PDB entry 6DE7 | X-ray diffraction, 4.12 A resolution (low resolution: residue-level contacts below are approximate; hydrogen-bond / salt-bridge calls are withheld) | chains H and L of the 6 polymer chains in the assembly

# Chain H
Molecule: PGT122 Heavy chain
Source organism: Homo sapiens
Sequence (235 residues; numbered 1 to 214 plus 21 insertion-coded residues; the number before each row is that of its first residue; a row labelled like 82A-82C holds insertion residues (82A, then the next letters in order)):
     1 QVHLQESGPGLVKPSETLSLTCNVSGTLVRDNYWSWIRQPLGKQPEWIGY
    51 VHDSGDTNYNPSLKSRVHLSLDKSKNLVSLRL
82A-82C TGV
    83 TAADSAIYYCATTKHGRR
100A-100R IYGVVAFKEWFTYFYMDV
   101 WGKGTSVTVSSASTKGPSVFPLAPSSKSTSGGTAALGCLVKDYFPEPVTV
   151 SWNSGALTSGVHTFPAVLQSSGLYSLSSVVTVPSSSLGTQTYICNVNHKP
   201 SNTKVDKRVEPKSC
Disordered / not traced: 125-130, 212-214
Cystine bridges: Cys22-Cys92, Cys138-Cys194

# Chain L
Molecule: PGT122 Light Chain
Source organism: Homo sapiens
Sequence (213 residues; each row starts with the number of its first residue; note: 1 number in that range is skipped by the numbering (no residue carries it; nothing is unmodelled there); a row labelled like 67A-67C holds insertion residues (67A, then the next letters in order)):
     6 APTF
    11 VSVAPGQTARITCGEESLGSRSVIWYQQRPGQAPSLIIYNNNDRPSGIPD
    61 RFSGSPG
67A-67C STF
    68 GTTATLTITSVEAGDEADYYCHIWDSRR
95A-95C PTN
    96 WVFGEGTTLIVLSQPKAAPSVTLFPPSSEELQANKATLVCLISDFYPGAV
   146 TVAWKADSSPVKAGVETTTPSKQSNNKYAASSYLSLTPEQWKSHKSYSCQ
   196 VTHEGSTVEKTVAPTECS
Disordered / not traced: 6-7, 211-213
Cystine bridges: Cys23-Cys88, Cys135-Cys194

# Chain H / chain L interface
Residue-residue contacts (74; chain H residue first):
  Gln39(H) - Gln38(L)
  Gln39(H) - Tyr87(L)
  Lys43(H) - Tyr87(L)
  Gln44(H) - Tyr87(L)
  Gln44(H) - Val97(L)
  Gln44(H) - Phe98(L)
  Gln44(H) - Gly99(L)
  Gln44(H) - Glu100(L)
  Pro45(H) - Tyr87(L)
  Pro45(H) - Phe98(L)
  Glu46(H) - Trp96(L)
  Trp47(H) - His89(L)
  Trp47(H) - Trp96(L)
  Ile48(H) - Trp96(L)
  Gly49(H) - Trp96(L)
  Asn58(H) - Trp96(L)
  Tyr59(H) - Trp96(L)
  Asn60(H) - Trp96(L)
  Pro61(H) - Trp96(L)
  Tyr91(H) - Gln42(L)
  Tyr91(H) - Ala43(L)
  Arg100(H) - Arg31(L)
  Arg100(H) - Gly67(L)
  Tyr100B(H) - Ser30(L)
  Phe100K(H) - Ser30(L)
  Phe100K(H) - Trp91(L)
  Phe100K(H) - Ser93(L)
  Thr100L(H) - Trp91(L)
  Tyr100M(H) - Ser32(L)
  Tyr100M(H) - Ile34(L)
  Tyr100M(H) - Tyr49(L)
  Tyr100M(H) - Asn50(L)
  Tyr100M(H) - Trp91(L)
  Phe100N(H) - Trp91(L)
  Tyr100O(H) - Ile34(L)
  Tyr100O(H) - Tyr36(L)
  Tyr100O(H) - Tyr49(L)
  Met100P(H) - Tyr36(L)
  Trp101(H) - Pro44(L)
  Gly102(H) - Ala43(L)
  Phe120(H) - Ser122(L)
  Phe120(H) - Glu125(L)
  Pro121(H) - Ser122(L)
  Pro121(H) - Glu124(L)
  Leu122(H) - Phe119(L)
  Leu122(H) - Pro120(L)
  Ala123(H) - Phe119(L)
  Leu136(H) - Phe119(L)
  Leu139(H) - Val134(L)
  Lys141(H) - Glu125(L)
  Lys141(H) - Thr132(L)
  Asp142(H) - Lys130(L)
  His162(H) - Lys172(L)
  Thr163(H) - Gln168(L)
  Phe164(H) - Leu136(L)
  Phe164(H) - Ile137(L)
  Phe164(H) - Ser138(L)
  Phe164(H) - Ala174(L)
  Phe164(H) - Ala175(L)
  Phe164(H) - Ser176(L)
  Pro165(H) - Thr163(L)
  Pro165(H) - Ala174(L)
  Pro165(H) - Ser176(L)
  Ala166(H) - Thr163(L)
  Val167(H) - Glu161(L)
  Val167(H) - Thr163(L)
  Val167(H) - Tyr178(L)
  Gln169(H) - Glu161(L)
  Ser170(H) - Glu161(L)
  Ser175(H) - Tyr178(L)
  Leu176(H) - Tyr178(L)
  Ser177(H) - Val134(L)
  Ser177(H) - Tyr178(L)
  Val179(H) - Leu136(L)
Also at the interface, not in a pair above, chain H (50 interface residues in all): Tyr50, Asp100Q, Pro124, Ala135, Gly137, Leu168, Lys207
Also at the interface, not in a pair above, chain L (46 interface residues in all): Leu46, Asp92, Thr95B, Asn95C, Thr162, Ser166

# Overview
Chain H and chain L form an interface of 50 and 46 residues respectively.
Here chain H is PGT122 Heavy chain and chain L is PGT122 Light Chain, both from Homo sapiens. Entry 6DE7
(Crystal Structure at 4.3 A Resolution of Glycosylated HIV-1 Clade A BG505 SOSIP.664 Prefusion Env Trimer ...)
was determined by X-ray diffraction.
